Entry 7LMS (electron microscopy, 3.50 A resolution); this record covers chains B and A.

Chain B:
Name: Protease 2A
Source organism: Coxsackievirus B3 (strain Nancy)
Notes: EC 3.4.22.29
UniProt: P03313 (POLG_CXB3N); residues 1-147 here correspond to UniProt positions 855-1001 (UniProt number = residue number + 854)
Sequence (151 residues; each row starts with the number of its first residue; numbers below 1 keep their minus sign (Ser-3 is residue -3)):
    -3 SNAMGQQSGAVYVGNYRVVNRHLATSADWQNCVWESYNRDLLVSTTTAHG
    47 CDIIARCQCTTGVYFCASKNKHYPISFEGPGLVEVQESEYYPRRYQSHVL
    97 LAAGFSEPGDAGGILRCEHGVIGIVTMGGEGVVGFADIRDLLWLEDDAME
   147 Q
Not modelled in the structure: -3 to 3, 142-147
Differences from the reference sequence: expression tag (-3 to 0); engineered mutation Ala107 (Cys961 in P03313)
Metal / ion sites: Zn2+: Cys53, Cys55, Cys113, His115
Curated features (UniProtKB/Swiss-Prot):
  - active site (For protease 2A activity): His18, Asp36
  - binding site (Zn(2+)): Cys53, Cys55, Cys113, His115
  - site: Gln147 (Cleavage)

Chain A:
Name: Actin-histidine N-methyltransferase
Source organism: Homo sapiens
Notes: EC 2.1.1.85
UniProt: Q86TU7 (SETD3_HUMAN); residues 2-594 here = UniProt positions 2-594
Sequence (596 residues; each row starts with the number of its first residue; numbers below 1 keep their minus sign (Ser-1 is residue -1)):
    -1 SNAGKKSRVKTQKSGTGATATVSPKEILNLTSELLQKCSSPAPGPGKEWE
    49 EYVQIRTLVEKIRKKQKGLSVTFDGKREDYFPDLMKWASENGASVEGFEM
    99 VNFKEEGFGLRATRDIKAEELFLWVPRKLLMTVESAKNSVLGPLYSQDRI
   149 LQAMGNIALAFHLLCERASPNSFWQPYIQTLPSEYDTPLYFEEDEVRYLQ
   199 STQAIHDVFSQYKNTARQYAYFYKVIQTHPHANKLPLKDSFTYEDYRWAV
   249 SSVMTRQNQIPTEDGSRVTLALIPLWDMCNHTNGLITTGYNLEDDRCECV
   299 ALQDFRAGEQIYIFYGTRSNAEFVIHSGFFFDNNSHDRVKIKLGVSKSDR
   349 LYAMKAEVLARAGIPTSSVFALHFTEPPISAQLLAFLRVFCMTEEELKEH
   399 LLGDSAIDRIFTLGNSEFPVSWDNEVKLWTFLEDRASLLLKTYKTTIEED
   449 KSVLKNHDLSVRAKMAIKLRLGEKEILEKAVKSAAVNREYYRQQMEEKAP
   499 LPKYEESNLGLLESSVGDSRLPLVLRNLEEEAGVQDALNIREAISKAKAT
   549 ENGLVNGENSIPNGTRSENESLNQESKRAVEDAKGSSSDSTAGVKE
Not modelled in the structure: -1 to 21, 496-594
Differences from the reference sequence: expression tag (-1 to 1)
Residues lining bound ligands: S-adenosylhomocysteine (SAH): Arg75, Glu104, Gly105, Phe106, Thr253, Arg254, Asp275, Met276, Cys277, Asn278, His279, Tyr313, Ser325, Gly326, Phe327, Phe329
Curated features (UniProtKB/Swiss-Prot):
  - binding site (S-adenosyl-L-methionine): Arg75, Glu104 to Phe106, Arg254, Asp275 to His279, Ser325 to Phe327
  - modified residue: Ser513 (Phosphoserine)
  - mutagenesis: Ser37 to Gly42 (Does not affect ubiquitination and degradation by the SCF(FBXW7) complex), Ser181 to Thr185 (Decreased ubiquitination and degradation by the SCF(FBXW7) complex), Arg215 (R215A: Decreased binding to actin and decreased protein-histidine N-methyltransferase activity), Asn256 (N256A/V: Decreased binding to actin and decreased protein-histidine N-methyltransferase activity ...), Thr260 to Ser264 (Does not affect ubiquitination and degradation by the SCF(FBXW7) complex), Trp274 (W274A: Shows protein-lysine methyltransferase activity toward an actin mutant with a Lys instead of a His target residue; when associated with F-256), Tyr313 (Y313A: Abolished protein-histidine N-methyltransferase activity; Y313F: Strongly decreased binding to actin and decreased protein-histidine N-methyltransferase activity), Arg316 (R316A: Decreased binding to actin and decreased protein-histidine N-methyltransferase activity), Thr373 to Ser378 (Strongly decreased ubiquitination and degradation by the SCF(FBXW7) complex), Ser512 to Ser517 (Does not affect ubiquitination and degradation by the SCF(FBXW7) complex), Ser565 to Ser569 (Does not affect ubiquitination and degradation by the SCF(FBXW7) complex)
What the authors report for this chain:
  - mutagenesis - Y288P: decreased catalytic activity on methylated actin
  - binding site for S-adenosylhomocysteine: Asn278, His279 (citing earlier work)
  - catalytic residues: Tyr313

Chain B / chain A interface:
Pairs across the interface (33; chain B residue first):
  Asn34(B) - Phe409(A)
  Cys47(B) - Arg265(A)  hydrogen bond (backbone-side chain)
  Gly58(B) - Gln257(A)
  Val59(B) - Gln257(A)
  Asn66(B) - Glu291(A)
  Lys67(B) - Tyr288(A)
  Lys67(B) - Glu296(A)  salt bridge
  His68(B) - Pro259(A)
  His68(B) - Gly287(A)
  His68(B) - Tyr288(A)  hydrogen bond (backbone-backbone)
  Tyr69(B) - Thr286(A)
  Pro70(B) - Asn256(A)
  Pro70(B) - Ile284(A)
  Pro70(B) - Thr286(A)
  Ser72(B) - Thr315(A)
  Glu74(B) - Arg336(A)  salt bridge
  Gly77(B) - Gln380(A)
  Leu78(B) - Ala379(A)
  Leu78(B) - Phe409(A)  hydrophobic
  Leu78(B) - Gly412(A)
  Tyr91(B) - Phe409(A)
  Tyr91(B) - Gly412(A)  hydrogen bond (side chain-backbone)
  Tyr91(B) - Asn413(A)
  Ser93(B) - Ala360(A)
  Ser93(B) - Phe409(A)
  His94(B) - Gly361(A)
  Phe101(B) - Ile284(A)
  Arg112(B) - Ser264(A)  hydrogen bond (side chain-backbone)
  Arg112(B) - Val266(A)
  Cys113(B) - Val266(A)
  Glu114(B) - Gln257(A)  hydrogen bond
  Glu114(B) - Val266(A)
  Glu114(B) - Leu268(A)
Interface residues without a listed pair, chain B (26 interface residues in all): Asp48, Ile49, Thr57, Ile71, Pro76, Ala99
Interface residues without a listed pair, chain A (27 interface residues in all): Gly263, Leu283, Asn289, Leu290, His371
Interface features reported in the paper:
  - pairs named by the authors: His68(B)-Tyr288(A) (backbone contact), His68(B)-Pro259(A) (hydrophobic contact), His68(B)-Leu290(A) (hydrophobic contact), Glu74(B)-Arg336(A) (salt bridge), Gln257(A)-Val59(B) (hydrophobic contact)
  - interface residues, chain A: Val266(A), Gly361(A), Phe409(A), Asn413(A)

Overview:
26 residues of chain B and 27 residues of chain A are in contact, with 5 hydrogen bonds and 2 salt bridges.
Among the polar pairs are Lys67(B)-Glu296(A), Glu74(B)-Arg336(A) and Cys47(B)-Arg265(A). The authors report a
backbone contact between His68(B) and Tyr288(A); hydrophobic contacts between His68(B) and Pro259(A), His68(B)
and Leu290(A) and Gln257(A) and Val59(B); a salt bridge between Glu74(B) and Arg336(A). The paper reports the
catalytic residue Tyr313(A); Y288P of chain A reduces catalytic activity on methylated actin.
Chain B is Protease 2A (Coxsackievirus B3 (strain Nancy)) and chain A is Actin-histidine N-methyltransferase
(Homo sapiens); the structure, Structure of human SetD3 methyl-transferase in complex with 2A protease from
Coxsackievirus B3, was determined by electron microscopy.
